PDB entry 5NIF | X-ray diffraction, 3.00 A resolution | chains A and G of the 30 polymer chains in the assembly

== Chain A ==
Name: Proteasome subunit alpha type-1
From: Saccharomyces cerevisiae (strain ATCC 204508 / S288c)
Notes: EC 3.4.25.1
UniProtKB: P21243 (PSA1_YEAST); residues 1-252 here = UniProt positions 1-252
Sequence (252 residues; row label = number of the first residue in the row):
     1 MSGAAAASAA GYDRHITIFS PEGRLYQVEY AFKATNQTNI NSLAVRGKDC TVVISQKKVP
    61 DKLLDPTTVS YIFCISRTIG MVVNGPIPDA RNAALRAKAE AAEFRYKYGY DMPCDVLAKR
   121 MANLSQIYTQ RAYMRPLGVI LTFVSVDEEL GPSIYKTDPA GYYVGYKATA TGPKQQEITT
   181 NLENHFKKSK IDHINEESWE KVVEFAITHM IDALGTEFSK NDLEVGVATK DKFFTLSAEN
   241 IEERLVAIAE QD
Disordered / not traced: 1-10, 252

== Chain G ==
Name: Probable proteasome subunit alpha type-7
From: Saccharomyces cerevisiae (strain ATCC 204508 / S288c)
Notes: EC 3.4.25.1
UniProtKB: P21242 (PSA7_YEAST); residues 0-287 here correspond to UniProt positions 1-288 (UniProt number = residue number + 1)
Sequence (288 residues; each row starts with the number of its first residue; numbering starts at 0):
     0 MTSIGTGYDL SNSVFSPDGR NFQVEYAVKA VENGTTSIGI KCNDGVVFAV EKLITSKLLV
    60 PQKNVKIQVV DRHIGCVYSG LIPDGRHLVN RGREEAASFK KLYKTPIPIP AFADRLGQYV
   120 QAHTLYNSVR PFGVSTIFGG VDKNGAHLYM LEPSGSYWGY KGAATGKGRQ SAKAELEKLV
   180 DHHPEGLSAR EAVKQAAKII YLAHEDNKEK DFELEISWCS LSETNGLHKF VKGDLLQEAI
   240 DFAQKEINGD DDEDEDDSDN VMSSDDENAP VATNANATTD QEGDIHLE
Disordered / not traced: 0-3, 248-287
Curated features (UniProtKB/Swiss-Prot):
  - modified residue: Thr1 (N-acetylthreonine)

== Interface between chain A and chain G ==
Pairs across the interface (64):
  Tyr12(A) with Thr5(G)
  Arg14(A) with Gly4(G); Tyr7(G), hydrogen bond
  His15(A) with Thr5(G); Gly6(G); Tyr7(G); Val13(G)
  Gln27(A) with Val13(G); Phe14(G), hydrogen bond (side chain-backbone)
  Tyr30(A) with Tyr7(G); Phe14(G); Ser15(G); Pro16(G), hydrophobic; Gly18(G)
  Ala31(A) with Phe14(G), hydrophobic
  Lys33(A) with Pro16(G)
  Ala34(A) with Gly18(G)
  Gln37(A) with Gly18(G)
  Lys62(A) with Lys160(G)
  Leu63(A) with Tyr159(G); Lys160(G), hydrogen bond (backbone-backbone); Gly161(G); Lys172(G); Leu175(G), hydrophobic; Glu176(G); Val179(G), hydrophobic
  Leu64(A) with Trp157(G), hydrophobic; Gly158(G); Tyr159(G), hydrophobic; Lys160(G)
  Asp65(A) with Lys40(G), salt bridge; Gly158(G), hydrogen bond (backbone-backbone); Tyr159(G)
  Thr68(A) with Trp157(G); Gly158(G), hydrogen bond (side chain-backbone)
  Val69(A) with Trp157(G), hydrophobic
  Ser70(A) with Trp157(G)
  Tyr71(A) with Trp157(G)
  Ile87(A) with Ser155(G); Trp157(G), hydrophobic
  Pro88(A) with Gln120(G); Ser153(G); Gly154(G); Ser155(G)
  Asp89(A) with Gln120(G), hydrogen bond
  Arg91(A) with Asp113(G); Gln117(G), hydrogen bond (backbone-side chain); Tyr156(G), hydrogen bond (side chain-backbone); Trp157(G)
  Asn92(A) with Gln117(G); Gln120(G), hydrogen bond; Leu124(G)
  Leu95(A) with Gln117(G)
  Tyr133(A) with Leu124(G); Tyr125(G)
  Met134(A) with Tyr125(G), hydrophobic
  Arg135(A) with Ser12(G); Phe14(G); Gln120(G); Thr123(G), hydrogen bond (side chain-backbone); Leu124(G)
  Pro136(A) with Phe14(G)
  Leu137(A) with Leu124(G), hydrophobic
  Gly138(A) with Phe14(G)
Also at the interface, not in a pair above, chain A (31 interface residues in all): Asp61, Pro66
Also at the interface, not in a pair above, chain G (32 interface residues in all): Asp17, Arg19

== Summary ==
31 residues of chain A and 32 residues of chain G are in contact, with 10 hydrogen bonds and 1 salt bridge.
Polar pairs include Asp65(A)-Lys40(G), Arg14(A)-Tyr7(G) and Gln27(A)-Phe14(G).
Here chain A is Proteasome subunit alpha type-1 and chain G is Probable proteasome subunit alpha type-7, both
from Saccharomyces cerevisiae (strain ATCC 204508 / S288c). Entry 5NIF (Yeast 20S proteasome in complex with
Blm-pep activator) was determined by X-ray diffraction.
